Entry 6KAS (X-ray diffraction, 1.65 A resolution); this record covers chains A and B of the 4 polymer chains in the assembly.

# Chain A
Molecule: Hemoglobin subunit alpha
Source organism: Homo sapiens
Reference sequence: P69905 (HBA_HUMAN); residues 1-141 here correspond to UniProt positions 2-142 (UniProt number = residue number + 1)
Sequence (141 residues; row label = number of the first residue in the row):
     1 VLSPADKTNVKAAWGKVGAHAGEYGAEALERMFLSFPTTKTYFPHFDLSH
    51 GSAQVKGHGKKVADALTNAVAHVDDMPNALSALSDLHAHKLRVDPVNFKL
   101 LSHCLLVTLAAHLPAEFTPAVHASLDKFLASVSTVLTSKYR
Ion coordination: heme Fe: H87 (together with carbon monoxide)
Residues lining bound ligands: carbon monoxide / heme: L29, M32, T39, Y42, F43, F46, H58, K61, V62, A65, L66, L83, L86, H87, L91, V93, N97, F98, L101, L105, V132, L136
Swiss-Prot annotation at these positions:
  - binding site (O2): H58
  - binding site (heme b): H87
  - site: T8, N9 (Microbial infection: Cleavage), K11 (Not glycated), A13, W14 (Microbial infection: Cleavage), Y24, G25 (Microbial infection: Cleavage), L29, E30 (Microbial infection: Cleavage), H45, F46 (Microbial infection: Cleavage), D47, L48 (Microbial infection: Cleavage), S52, A53 (Microbial infection: Cleavage), V55, K56 (Microbial infection: Cleavage), K56 (Not glycated), G59, K60 (Microbial infection: Cleavage), K60 (Not glycated), K90 (Not glycated), L91, R92 (Microbial infection: Cleavage), K99 (Not glycated), L106, V107 (Microbial infection: Cleavage), T108, L109 (Microbial infection: Cleavage), V121, H122 (Microbial infection: Cleavage), S133, T134 (Microbial infection: Cleavage)
  - modified residue: S3 (Phosphoserine), K7 (N6-succinyllysine), T8 (Phosphothreonine), K11 (N6-succinyllysine), K16 (N6-acetyllysine), Y24 (Phosphotyrosine), S35 (Phosphoserine), K40 (N6-succinyllysine), S49 (Phosphoserine), S102 (Phosphoserine), T108 (Phosphothreonine), S124 (Phosphoserine), S131 (Phosphoserine), T134 (Phosphothreonine), T137 (Phosphothreonine), S138 (Phosphoserine)
  - glycosylation (N-linked (Glc) (glycation) lysine): K7, K16, K40, K61

# Chain B
Molecule: Hemoglobin subunit beta
Source organism: Homo sapiens
Reference sequence: P68871 (HBB_HUMAN); residues 1-146 here correspond to UniProt positions 2-147 (UniProt number = residue number + 1)
Sequence (146 residues; row label = number of the first residue in the row):
     1 VHLTPEEKSAVTALWGKVNVDEVGGEALGRLLVVYPWTQRFFESFGDLST
    51 PDAVMGNPKVKAHGKKVLGAFSDGLAHLDNLKGTFATLSELHCDKLHVDP
   101 ENFRLLGNVLVCVLAHHFGKEFTPPVQAAYQKVVAGVANALAHKYH
Ion coordination: heme Fe: H92 (together with carbon monoxide)
Residues lining bound ligands: carbon monoxide / heme: L28, L31, T38, F41, F42, F45, H63, K66, V67, A70, F71, F85, L88, L91, H92, L96, V98, N102, F103, L106, V137, L141
Swiss-Prot annotation at these positions:
  - binding site ((2R)-2,3-bisphosphoglycerate): V1, H2, K82, H143
  - binding site (heme b): H63, H92
  - site: E7, K8 (Microbial infection: Cleavage), G25, E26 (Microbial infection: Cleavage), G29, R30 (Microbial infection: Cleavage), Y35, P36 (Microbial infection: Cleavage), W37, T38 (Microbial infection: Cleavage), F45, G46 (Microbial infection: Cleavage), D52, A53 (Microbial infection: Cleavage), G56, N57 (Microbial infection: Cleavage), K59 (Not glycated), F71, S72 (Microbial infection: Cleavage), G74, L75 (Microbial infection: Cleavage), K82 (Not glycated), T84, F85 (Microbial infection: Cleavage), H92, C93 (Microbial infection: Cleavage), K95 (Not glycated), R104, L105 (Microbial infection: Cleavage), L110, V111 (Microbial infection: Cleavage), G119, K120 (Microbial infection: Cleavage), F122, T123 (Microbial infection: Cleavage), A128, A129 (Microbial infection: Cleavage) and 2 more in UniProt
  - modified residue: V1 (N-acetylvaline), S9 (Phosphoserine), T12 (Phosphothreonine), S44 (Phosphoserine), T50 (Phosphothreonine), K59 (N6-acetyllysine), K82 (N6-acetyllysine), T87 (Phosphothreonine), C93 (S-nitrosocysteine), K144 (N6-acetyllysine)
  - glycosylation: V1 (N-linked (Glc) (glycation) valine), K8 (N-linked (Glc) (glycation) lysine), K17 (N-linked (Glc) (glycation) lysine), K66 (N-linked (Glc) (glycation) lysine), K120 (N-linked (Glc) (glycation) lysine), K144 (N-linked (Glc) (glycation) lysine)

# Interface between chain A and chain B
Residue-residue contacts (38):
  R31(A) with F122(B), hydrogen bond (side chain-backbone); T123(B); P124(B); Q127(B), hydrogen bond
  L34(A) with P124(B); P125(B); A128(B)
  S35(A) with Q127(B); A128(B); Q131(B)
  F36(A) with Q131(B)
  K99(A) with R104(B)
  H103(A) with N108(B); V111(B); Q127(B); Q131(B), hydrogen bond
  C104(A) with Q127(B)
  V107(A) with V111(B), hydrophobic; A115(B); Q127(B)
  A110(A) with C112(B); A115(B); H116(B)
  A111(A) with A115(B); G119(B)
  P114(A) with H116(B), hydrogen bond (backbone-side chain)
  F117(A) with R30(B), hydrogen bond (backbone-side chain); H116(B)
  T118(A) with R30(B)
  P119(A) with R30(B); V33(B); M55(B), hydrophobic
  H122(A) with R30(B), hydrogen bond; V34(B)
  A123(A) with V33(B); V34(B), hydrophobic
  D126(A) with V34(B); Y35(B), hydrogen bond
Interface residues without a listed pair, chain A (20 interface residues in all): E30, L106, A120
Interface residues without a listed pair, chain B (21 interface residues in all): P51, E101

# In short
Chain A and chain B form an interface of 20 and 21 residues respectively; the contacts include 7 hydrogen
bonds. Polar pairs include R31(A)-F122(B), R31(A)-Q127(B) and H103(A)-Q131(B). Bound to chain A: carbon
monoxide / heme. Bound to chain B: carbon monoxide / heme.
Chain A is Hemoglobin subunit alpha and chain B is Hemoglobin subunit beta, both from Homo sapiens; the
structure, Carbonmonoxy human hemoglobin A in the R2 quaternary structure at 95 K: Dark, was determined by
X-ray diffraction (same publication as 6KA9, 6KAE, 6KAH, 6KAI, 6KAO, 6KAP and 11 further entries).
